6AJM - chains C and E of the 6 polymer chains in the assembly; structure by X-ray diffraction, 2.60 A resolution.

# Chain C (and E)
Protein: DUF1778 domain-containing protein
Organism: Escherichia coli
Notes: chain E of this document is another copy of the same molecule, construct and numbering; everything in this record applies to it too
UniProt: J7QA90 (J7QA90_ECOLX); numbering as in UniProt (aligned over 1-88)
Chain sequence (88 residues; each row starts with the number of its first residue):
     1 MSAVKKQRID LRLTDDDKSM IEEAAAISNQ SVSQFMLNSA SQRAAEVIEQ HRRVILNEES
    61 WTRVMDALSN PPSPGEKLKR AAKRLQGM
Disordered / not traced: 1-5, 87-88 (chain E: 1-5, 72-88)

# Interface between chain C and chain E
Residue-residue contacts (67):
  Lys6(C) - Arg12(E)
  Lys6(C) - Leu13(E)  hydrogen bond (backbone-backbone)
  Lys6(C) - Thr14(E)
  Gln7(C) - Leu11(E)
  Gln7(C) - Arg12(E)
  Gln7(C) - Leu13(E)  hydrogen bond (backbone-backbone)
  Gln7(C) - Asp15(E)  hydrogen bond
  Gln7(C) - Lys18(E)  hydrogen bond
  Arg8(C) - Asp10(E)
  Arg8(C) - Leu11(E)
  Ile9(C) - Ile9(E)
  Ile9(C) - Leu11(E)  hydrogen bond (backbone-backbone)
  Ile9(C) - Leu13(E)  hydrophobic
  Ile9(C) - Met36(E)  hydrophobic
  Asp10(C) - Ile9(E)
  Leu11(C) - Arg8(E)
  Leu11(C) - Ile9(E)  hydrogen bond (backbone-backbone)
  Leu11(C) - Leu11(E)  hydrophobic
  Leu11(C) - Ser33(E)
  Leu11(C) - Met36(E)  hydrophobic
  Leu11(C) - Leu37(E)  hydrophobic
  Arg12(C) - Gln7(E)
  Arg12(C) - Leu37(E)
  Leu13(C) - Lys6(E)  hydrogen bond (backbone-backbone)
  Leu13(C) - Gln7(E)  hydrogen bond (backbone-backbone)
  Leu13(C) - Leu37(E)  hydrophobic
  Asp15(C) - Gln7(E)
  Lys18(C) - Gln7(E)
  Met20(C) - Ser41(E)
  Met20(C) - Ala44(E)  hydrophobic
  Met20(C) - Ala45(E)  hydrophobic
  Met20(C) - Ile48(E)
  Ile21(C) - Ala40(E)  hydrophobic
  Glu23(C) - Ile48(E)
  Ala24(C) - Ala44(E)  hydrophobic
  Ala24(C) - Val47(E)
  Ile27(C) - Val47(E)  hydrophobic
  Ile27(C) - His51(E)
  Ser33(C) - Asp10(E)  hydrogen bond (side chain-backbone)
  Ser33(C) - Leu11(E)
  Phe35(C) - Ala40(E)
  Phe35(C) - Arg43(E)
  Phe35(C) - Ala44(E)
  Met36(C) - Leu37(E)  hydrophobic
  Met36(C) - Ala40(E)  hydrophobic
  Leu37(C) - Arg12(E)
  Leu37(C) - Asp17(E)
  Ser39(C) - Ser39(E)
  Ser39(C) - Ala40(E)
  Ser39(C) - Arg43(E)
  Ala40(C) - Ile21(E)  hydrophobic
  Ala40(C) - Phe35(E)
  Ala40(C) - Met36(E)  hydrophobic
  Ala40(C) - Ser39(E)
  Ser41(C) - Asp17(E)  hydrogen bond
  Ser41(C) - Met20(E)
  Gln42(C) - Arg43(E)  hydrogen bond
  Arg43(C) - Ser39(E)
  Ala44(C) - Met20(E)
  Ala44(C) - Ile21(E)  hydrophobic
  Ala44(C) - Ala24(E)  hydrophobic
  Ala44(C) - Phe35(E)  hydrophobic
  Ile48(C) - Met20(E)  hydrophobic
  Ile48(C) - Glu23(E)
  Ile48(C) - Ile27(E)  hydrophobic
  His51(C) - Ile27(E)
  Arg52(C) - Glu23(E)  salt bridge
Other interface residues (no listed pair), chain C (33 interface residues in all): Thr14, Asp17, Val32, Ala45, Val47
Other interface residues (no listed pair), chain E (31 interface residues in all): Val32

# In short
33 residues of chain C face 31 of chain E across their interface, with 11 hydrogen bonds and 1 salt bridge.
Polar contacts include Arg52(C)-Glu23(E), Gln7(C)-Asp15(E) and Gln7(C)-Lys18(E).
Both chains are DUF1778 domain-containing protein (Escherichia coli). Entry 6AJM (Crystal structure of apo
AtaTR) was determined by X-ray diffraction, deposited together with 6AJN.
